1P80 - chains B and D of the 4 polymer chains in the assembly; structure by X-ray diffraction, 1.65 A resolution.

[Chain B (and D)]
Protein: Catalase HPII
From: Escherichia coli
Notes: EC 1.11.1.6; chain D of this document is another copy of the same molecule, construct and numbering; everything in this record applies to it too
Reference sequence: P21179 (CATE_ECOLI); residue numbers follow UniProt; this construct covers 1-753
Sequence (753 residues; numbered 1 to 753; the number before each row is that of its first residue):
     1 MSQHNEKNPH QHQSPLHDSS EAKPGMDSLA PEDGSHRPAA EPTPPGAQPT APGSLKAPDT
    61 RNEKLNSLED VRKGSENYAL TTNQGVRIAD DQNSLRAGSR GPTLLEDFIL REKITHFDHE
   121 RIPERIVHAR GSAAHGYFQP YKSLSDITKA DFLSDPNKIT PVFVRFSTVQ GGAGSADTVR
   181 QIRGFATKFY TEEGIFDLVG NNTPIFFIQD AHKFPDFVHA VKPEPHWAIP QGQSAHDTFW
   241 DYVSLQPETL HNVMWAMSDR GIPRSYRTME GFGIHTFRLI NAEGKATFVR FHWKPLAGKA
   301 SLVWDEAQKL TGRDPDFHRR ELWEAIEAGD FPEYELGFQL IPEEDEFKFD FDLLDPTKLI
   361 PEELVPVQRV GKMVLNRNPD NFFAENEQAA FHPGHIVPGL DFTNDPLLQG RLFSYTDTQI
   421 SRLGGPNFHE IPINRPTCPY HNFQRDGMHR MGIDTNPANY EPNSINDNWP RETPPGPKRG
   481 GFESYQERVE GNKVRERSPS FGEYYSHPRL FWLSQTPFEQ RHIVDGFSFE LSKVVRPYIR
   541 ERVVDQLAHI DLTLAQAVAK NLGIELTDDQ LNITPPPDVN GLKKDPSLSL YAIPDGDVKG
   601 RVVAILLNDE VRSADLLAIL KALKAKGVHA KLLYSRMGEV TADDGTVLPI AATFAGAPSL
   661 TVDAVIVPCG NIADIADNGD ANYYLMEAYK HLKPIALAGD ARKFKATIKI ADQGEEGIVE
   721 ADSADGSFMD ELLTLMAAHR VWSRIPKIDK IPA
Unresolved in the structure: 1-26
Sequence notes: engineered mutation Q181 (Asp in P21179)
Ion coordination: heme Fe near Y415 (its only coordinating residue here)
Small-molecule neighbours: heme (HEM): R125, I126, V127, H128, R165, S167, G184, F185, A186, V199, G200, N201, F206, A211, F214, I274, H275, F391, L407, G410, R411, S414, Y415, T418, Q419, R422
Reported in the primary citation:
  - mutagenesis - V169F, V169I, D181Q: decreased catalytic activity
  - mutagenesis - V169W: abolished expression
  - mutagenesis - R180A, R180K: unchanged catalytic activity
  - catalytic residues: H128 (citing earlier work)

[How chain B and chain D interact]
Pairs across the interface (275; chain B residue first):
  D27(B) - N468(D)  hydrogen bond
  D27(B) - R471(D)  hydrogen bond (backbone-side chain)
  S28(B) - D467(D)  hydrogen bond
  L29(B) - P462(D)  hydrophobic
  L29(B) - N463(D)
  L29(B) - S464(D)
  L29(B) - D467(D)  hydrogen bond (backbone-side chain)
  L29(B) - N468(D)
  A30(B) - S464(D)
  A30(B) - D467(D)  hydrogen bond (backbone-side chain)
  H36(B) - S464(D)
  H36(B) - I465(D)
  R37(B) - N466(D)  hydrogen bond
  R37(B) - D467(D)
  P52(B) - T455(D)
  S54(B) - T455(D)
  L55(B) - T455(D)
  V71(B) - M451(D)
  V71(B) - G452(D)
  V71(B) - I453(D)  hydrogen bond (backbone-backbone)
  R72(B) - I453(D)
  K73(B) - Y440(D)  hydrogen bond (side chain-backbone)
  K73(B) - H441(D)
  K73(B) - I453(D)  hydrogen bond (backbone-backbone)
  K73(B) - D454(D)
  K73(B) - T455(D)  hydrogen bond (backbone-backbone)
  G74(B) - H441(D)
  G74(B) - T455(D)
  S75(B) - N456(D)  hydrogen bond
  S75(B) - N466(D)  hydrogen bond
  S75(B) - W469(D)
  S75(B) - P470(D)
  E76(B) - N466(D)
  E76(B) - W469(D)
  N77(B) - W469(D)
  Y78(B) - H441(D)
  Y78(B) - W469(D)
  Y78(B) - P470(D)
  Y78(B) - R471(D)  hydrogen bond (backbone-backbone)
  A79(B) - H441(D)
  A79(B) - P470(D)
  A79(B) - R471(D)
  A79(B) - T473(D)
  L80(B) - H441(D)
  L80(B) - N442(D)
  L80(B) - F443(D)  hydrophobic
  L80(B) - P470(D)
  L80(B) - R471(D)  hydrogen bond (backbone-backbone)
  L80(B) - E472(D)
  T81(B) - Y440(D)
  T81(B) - H441(D)  hydrogen bond (backbone-backbone)
  T81(B) - N442(D)  hydrogen bond (backbone-side chain)
  T82(B) - Y440(D)
  T82(B) - N442(D)
  N83(B) - H429(D)
  N83(B) - P436(D)
  N83(B) - Y440(D)
  N83(B) - N442(D)  hydrogen bond
  N83(B) - Q444(D)  hydrogen bond
  Q84(B) - G194(D)
  Q84(B) - I195(D)  hydrogen bond (backbone-backbone)
  Q84(B) - H395(D)
  Q84(B) - H429(D)
  Q84(B) - P436(D)
  G85(B) - E193(D)
  G85(B) - G194(D)
  G85(B) - C438(D)
  G85(B) - P439(D)
  V86(B) - E193(D)
  V86(B) - I396(D)
  V86(B) - F482(D)  hydrophobic
  R87(B) - T473(D)
  R87(B) - R479(D)  hydrogen bond (side chain-backbone)
  R87(B) - G480(D)
  R87(B) - G481(D)
  R87(B) - F482(D)  hydrogen bond (backbone-backbone)
  I88(B) - E472(D)
  I88(B) - T473(D)  hydrogen bond (backbone-backbone)
  A89(B) - E472(D)
  A89(B) - T473(D)
  A89(B) - G481(D)
  A89(B) - F482(D)
  D90(B) - E472(D)
  D91(B) - E461(D)
  D91(B) - E472(D)  hydrogen bond (backbone-side chain)
  Q92(B) - E461(D)  hydrogen bond
  Q92(B) - E472(D)  hydrogen bond
  L95(B) - S484(D)
  A97(B) - V489(D)  hydrophobic
  P102(B) - K493(D)
  L105(B) - Q409(D)
  L105(B) - F413(D)  hydrophobic
  E106(B) - F402(D)
  E106(B) - Q409(D)  hydrogen bond
  E106(B) - L412(D)
  F108(B) - G394(D)
  F108(B) - F402(D)  hydrophobic
  F108(B) - F482(D)  hydrophobic
  R111(B) - L412(D)  hydrogen bond (side chain-backbone)
  R111(B) - F413(D)
  E112(B) - Q444(D)  hydrogen bond
  T115(B) - T416(D)
  T115(B) - I420(D)
  H116(B) - P426(D)
  H116(B) - N427(D)  hydrogen bond
  H116(B) - Q444(D)
  H116(B) - R445(D)  hydrogen bond (side chain-backbone)
  H116(B) - D446(D)
  H116(B) - R450(D)
  H119(B) - I420(D)
  H119(B) - P426(D)
  H119(B) - G447(D)
  E120(B) - R445(D)
  E120(B) - D446(D)
  E120(B) - G447(D)  hydrogen bond (backbone-backbone)
  I122(B) - M448(D)
  E193(B) - G85(D)
  E193(B) - V86(D)
  G194(B) - Q84(D)
  G194(B) - G85(D)
  I195(B) - Q84(D)  hydrogen bond (backbone-backbone)
  D380(B) - I453(D)
  D380(B) - D454(D)
  D380(B) - T455(D)
  N381(B) - D454(D)
  F383(B) - D446(D)
  F383(B) - G447(D)
  F383(B) - R450(D)
  E385(B) - I453(D)
  Q388(B) - H449(D)
  Q388(B) - R450(D)  hydrogen bond (side chain-backbone)
  G394(B) - F108(D)
  H395(B) - Q84(D)
  I396(B) - V86(D)
  F402(B) - E106(D)
  F402(B) - F108(D)  hydrophobic
  Q409(B) - L105(D)
  Q409(B) - E106(D)  hydrogen bond
  L412(B) - E106(D)
  L412(B) - R111(D)  hydrogen bond (backbone-side chain)
  F413(B) - L105(D)  hydrophobic
  F413(B) - R111(D)
  T416(B) - R111(D)
  T416(B) - T115(D)
  I420(B) - T115(D)
  I420(B) - H119(D)
  S421(B) - M448(D)
  R422(B) - M448(D)
  L423(B) - M448(D)
  L423(B) - H449(D)
  G424(B) - M448(D)  hydrogen bond (backbone-side chain)
  G424(B) - H449(D)  hydrogen bond (backbone-side chain)
  P426(B) - H116(D)
  P426(B) - H119(D)
  N427(B) - H116(D)  hydrogen bond
  H429(B) - N83(D)
  H429(B) - Q84(D)
  E430(B) - M451(D)
  P432(B) - M451(D)
  P436(B) - N83(D)
  P436(B) - Q84(D)
  C438(B) - G85(D)
  P439(B) - G85(D)
  Y440(B) - K73(D)
  Y440(B) - T81(D)
  Y440(B) - T82(D)
  Y440(B) - N83(D)
  H441(B) - K73(D)
  H441(B) - G74(D)
  H441(B) - Y78(D)
  H441(B) - A79(D)
  H441(B) - L80(D)
  H441(B) - T81(D)  hydrogen bond (backbone-backbone)
  N442(B) - L80(D)
  N442(B) - T81(D)  hydrogen bond (side chain-backbone)
  N442(B) - T82(D)
  N442(B) - N83(D)  hydrogen bond
  F443(B) - L80(D)  hydrophobic
  Q444(B) - N83(D)  hydrogen bond
  Q444(B) - E112(D)  hydrogen bond
  Q444(B) - H116(D)
  R445(B) - H116(D)  hydrogen bond (backbone-side chain)
  R445(B) - E120(D)
  D446(B) - H116(D)
  D446(B) - E120(D)
  D446(B) - F383(D)
  G447(B) - H119(D)
  G447(B) - E120(D)  hydrogen bond (backbone-backbone)
  G447(B) - F383(D)
  G447(B) - Q388(D)
  M448(B) - I122(D)  hydrophobic
  M448(B) - P123(D)
  M448(B) - R422(D)
  M448(B) - L423(D)
  M448(B) - G424(D)  hydrogen bond (side chain-backbone)
  M448(B) - H449(D)
  H449(B) - Q388(D)
  H449(B) - N427(D)
  H449(B) - I431(D)
  H449(B) - H449(D)
  R450(B) - K73(D)
  R450(B) - H116(D)
  R450(B) - Q388(D)  hydrogen bond (backbone-side chain)
  M451(B) - V71(D)
  M451(B) - E430(D)
  M451(B) - P432(D)
  M451(B) - M451(D)  hydrophobic
  G452(B) - V71(D)
  G452(B) - K73(D)
  I453(B) - V71(D)  hydrogen bond (backbone-backbone)
  I453(B) - R72(D)
  I453(B) - K73(D)  hydrogen bond (backbone-backbone)
  I453(B) - D380(D)
  I453(B) - E385(D)
  D454(B) - K73(D)  salt bridge
  D454(B) - D380(D)
  D454(B) - N381(D)
  T455(B) - P52(D)
  T455(B) - S54(D)
  T455(B) - L55(D)
  T455(B) - K73(D)  hydrogen bond (backbone-backbone)
  T455(B) - G74(D)
  T455(B) - D380(D)
  N456(B) - S75(D)
  P457(B) - R37(D)
  E461(B) - D91(D)
  E461(B) - Q92(D)  hydrogen bond
  P462(B) - L29(D)  hydrophobic
  N463(B) - L29(D)
  S464(B) - L29(D)
  S464(B) - A30(D)
  S464(B) - H36(D)
  I465(B) - H36(D)
  I465(B) - R37(D)
  N466(B) - R37(D)  hydrogen bond
  N466(B) - S75(D)  hydrogen bond
  N466(B) - E76(D)
  D467(B) - S28(D)
  D467(B) - L29(D)  hydrogen bond (side chain-backbone)
  D467(B) - A30(D)  hydrogen bond (side chain-backbone)
  N468(B) - D27(D)
  N468(B) - L29(D)
  W469(B) - S75(D)
  W469(B) - E76(D)
  W469(B) - N77(D)
  W469(B) - Y78(D)
  P470(B) - S75(D)
  P470(B) - Y78(D)
  P470(B) - A79(D)
  P470(B) - L80(D)
  R471(B) - D27(D)
  R471(B) - S28(D)  hydrogen bond
  R471(B) - Y78(D)  hydrogen bond (backbone-backbone)
  R471(B) - A79(D)
  R471(B) - L80(D)  hydrogen bond (backbone-backbone)
  E472(B) - L80(D)
  E472(B) - I88(D)
  E472(B) - A89(D)
  E472(B) - D90(D)
  E472(B) - D91(D)  hydrogen bond (side chain-backbone)
  E472(B) - Q92(D)  hydrogen bond
  T473(B) - A79(D)
  T473(B) - R87(D)
  T473(B) - I88(D)  hydrogen bond (backbone-backbone)
  T473(B) - A89(D)
  P475(B) - A89(D)
  R479(B) - R87(D)  hydrogen bond (backbone-side chain)
  G480(B) - R87(D)
  G481(B) - R87(D)
  G481(B) - A89(D)
  F482(B) - R87(D)  hydrogen bond (backbone-backbone)
  F482(B) - A89(D)
  F482(B) - F108(D)  hydrophobic
  S484(B) - L95(D)
  V489(B) - A97(D)  hydrophobic
Also at the interface, not in a pair above, chain B (126 interface residues in all): L68, I109, K113, R121, P123, A384, V397, P398, D401, N404, G410, F428, I431, N434, K493
Also at the interface, not in a pair above, chain D (126 interface residues in all): L68, P102, I109, K113, R121, A384, V397, P398, D401, N404, G410, S421, F428, N434, P457, P475

[Overview]
Chain B and chain D each contribute 126 residues to their interface, with 63 hydrogen bonds and 1 salt bridge.
Among the polar pairs are D454(B)-K73(D), D27(B)-N468(D) and D27(B)-R471(D). Bound to chain B: heme. From the
paper: the catalytic residue H128(B); V169F, V169I and D181Q of chain B reduce catalytic activity; 6
substitutions were tested in all.
Chain B and chain D are both Catalase HPII (Escherichia coli); the structure, Crystal structure of the D181Q
variant of catalase HPII from E. coli, was determined by X-ray diffraction together with 1P7Y, 1P7Z, 1P81 and
1QWS from the same study.
